Entry 6FB5 (X-ray diffraction, 2.20 A resolution); this record covers chains A and B of the 4 polymer chains in the assembly.

[Chain A]
Molecule: I-CreI monomer A
Source organism: Chlamydomonas reinhardtii
Sequence (153 residues; each row starts with the number of its first residue):
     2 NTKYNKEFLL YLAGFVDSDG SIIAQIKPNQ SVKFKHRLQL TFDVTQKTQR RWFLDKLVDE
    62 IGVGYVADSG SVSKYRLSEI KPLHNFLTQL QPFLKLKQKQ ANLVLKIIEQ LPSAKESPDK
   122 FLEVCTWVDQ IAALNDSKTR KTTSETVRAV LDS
Bound ions: Mg2+ site 1: Ser-19 (shared with Asp-20(B) of chain B; 1 residue of chain D; 1 residue of chain F); Mg2+ site 2: Asp-20 (shared with Gly-19(B) of chain B; 1 residue of chain D; 1 residue of chain F); Mg2+ site 3: Ala-134, Asn-136
Small-molecule neighbours: s-1,2-propanediol (PGO): Asp-18, Ser-19, Gly-21, Leu-97, Lys-98, Gln-101, Leu-135, Asn-136, Asp-137

[Chain B]
Molecule: I-CreI monomer B
Source organism: Chlamydomonas reinhardtii
Sequence (154 residues; row label = number of the first residue in the row):
     2 NTKYNKEFLL YLAGFVDGDG SIIAQIKPNQ SGKFKHKLSL TFKVTQKTQR RWFLDKLVDE
    62 IGVGYVYDSG SVSNYYLSEI KPLHNFLTQL QPFLKLKQKQ ANLVLKIIEQ LPSAKESPDK
   122 FLEVCTWVDQ VAALNDSKTR KTTSETVRAV LDSL
Bound ions: Mg2+ site 1: Gly-19 (shared with Asp-20(A) of chain A; 1 residue of chain D; 1 residue of chain F); Mg2+ site 2: Asp-20 (shared with Ser-19(A) of chain A; 1 residue of chain D; 1 residue of chain F); Mg2+ site 3: Ala-134, Asn-136

[Chain A / chain B interface]
Contacting residue pairs (41; chain A residue first):
  Lys-7(A) with Glu-8(B), salt bridge
  Glu-8(A) with Lys-7(B), salt bridge; Leu-11(B)
  Leu-11(A) with Glu-8(B); Leu-11(B); Tyr-12(B)
  Tyr-12(A) with Leu-11(B); Ala-14(B); Gly-15(B); Asp-18(B), hydrogen bond; Phe-94(B); Lys-96(B)
  Ala-14(A) with Tyr-12(B)
  Gly-15(A) with Tyr-12(B); Gly-15(B); Phe-16(B), hydrogen bond (backbone-backbone)
  Phe-16(A) with Gly-15(B), hydrogen bond (backbone-backbone); Phe-16(B); Asp-18(B); Gly-19(B); Leu-97(B), hydrophobic
  Asp-18(A) with Tyr-12(B), hydrogen bond; Phe-16(B)
  Ser-19(A) with Gly-15(B); Phe-16(B); Gly-19(B); Asp-20(B)
  Asp-20(A) with Gly-19(B); Asp-20(B)
  Gln-47(A) with Leu-97(B)
  Gln-50(A) with Asp-137(B)
  Arg-51(A) with Asp-137(B), salt bridge
  Phe-54(A) with Lys-96(B); Leu-97(B), hydrophobic
  Phe-94(A) with Tyr-12(B)
  Lys-96(A) with Tyr-12(B)
  Leu-97(A) with Phe-16(B), hydrophobic; Gln-47(B); Phe-54(B), hydrophobic
  Asp-137(A) with Lys-48(B), salt bridge; Arg-51(B), salt bridge
Other interface residues (no listed pair), chain A (20 interface residues in all): Lys-48, Trp-53
Other interface residues (no listed pair), chain B (20 interface residues in all): Gln-50, Trp-53

[In short]
Chain A and chain B each contribute 20 residues to their interface, with 4 hydrogen bonds and 5 salt bridges.
Polar pairs include Lys-7(A)/Glu-8(B), Glu-8(A)/Lys-7(B) and Arg-51(A)/Asp-137(B). Ligands of chain A:
s-1,2-propanediol. Ser-19(A) and Asp-20(B) form the Mg2+ site 2.
Chain A is I-CreI monomer A and chain B is I-CreI monomer B, both from Chlamydomonas reinhardtii; the
structure, Crystal Structure of a Tailored I-CreI Homing Endonuclease Protein (3115 variant) in complex with
an altered ..., was determined by X-ray diffraction together with 6FB0, 6FB1, 6FB2, 6FB6, 6FB7, 6FB8 and 6FB9
from the same study.
